PDB entry 8IAJ | electron microscopy, 3.10 A resolution | chains A and B of the 8 polymer chains in the assembly

# Chain A
Protein: chimera of Long chain base biosynthesis protein 1 and Serine palmitoyltransferase 1
Organism: Arabidopsis thaliana
Notes: EC 2.3.1.50
UniProtKB: chimeric construct of Q94IB8, P25045: residues 25-101 from Q94IB8 (LCB1_ARATH) positions 1-77 (UniProt number = residue number - 24); residues 102-558 from P25045 positions 102-558 (same numbers)
Amino-acid sequence (534 residues; numbered 25 to 558; the number before each row is that of its first residue):
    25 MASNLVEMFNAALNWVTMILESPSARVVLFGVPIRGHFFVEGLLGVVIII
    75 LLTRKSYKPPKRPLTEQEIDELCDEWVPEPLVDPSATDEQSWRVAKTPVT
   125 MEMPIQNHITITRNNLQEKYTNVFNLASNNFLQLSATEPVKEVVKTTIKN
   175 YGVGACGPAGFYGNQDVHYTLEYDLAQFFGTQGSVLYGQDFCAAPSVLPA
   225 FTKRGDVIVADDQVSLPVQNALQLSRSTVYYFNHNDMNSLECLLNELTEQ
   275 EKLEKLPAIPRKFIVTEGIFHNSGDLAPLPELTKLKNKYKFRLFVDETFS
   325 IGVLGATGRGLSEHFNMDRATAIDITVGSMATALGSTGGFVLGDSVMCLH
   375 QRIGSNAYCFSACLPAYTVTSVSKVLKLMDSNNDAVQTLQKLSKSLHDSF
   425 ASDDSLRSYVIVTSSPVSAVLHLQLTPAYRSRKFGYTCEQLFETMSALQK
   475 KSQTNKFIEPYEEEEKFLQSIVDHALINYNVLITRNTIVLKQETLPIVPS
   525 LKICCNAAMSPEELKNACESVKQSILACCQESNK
Disordered / not traced: 25-59, 555-558
Small-molecule neighbours: pyridoxal phosphate (PLP): F384, S385, A386
Swiss-Prot annotation at these positions:
  - modified residue: T121 (Phosphothreonine)

# Chain B
Protein: Serine palmitoyltransferase 2
Organism: Saccharomyces cerevisiae
Notes: EC 2.3.1.50
UniProtKB: P40970 (LCB2_YEAST); residue numbers follow UniProt; this construct covers 1-561
Amino-acid sequence (561 residues; each row starts with the number of its first residue):
     1 MSTPANYTRVPLCEPEELPDDIQKENEYGTLDSPGHLYQVKSRHGKPLPE
    51 PVVDTPPYYISLLTYLNYLILIILGHVHDFLGMTFQKNKHLDLLEHDGLA
   101 PWFSNFESFYVRRIKMRIDDCFSRPTTGVPGRFIRCIDRISHNINEYFTY
   151 SGAVYPCMNLSSYNYLGFAQSKGQCTDAALESVDKYSIQSGGPRAQIGTT
   201 DLHIKAEKLVARFIGKEDALVFSMGYGTNANLFNAFLDKKCLVISDELNH
   251 TSIRTGVRLSGAAVRTFKHGDMVGLEKLIREQIVLGQPKTNRPWKKILIC
   301 AEGLFSMEGTLCNLPKLVELKKKYKCYLFIDEAHSIGAMGPTGRGVCEIF
   351 GVDPKDVDILMGTFTKSFGAAGGYIAADQWIIDRLRLDLTTVSYSESMPA
   401 PVLAQTISSLQTISGEICPGQGTERLQRIAFNSRYLRLALQRLGFIVYGV
   451 ADSPVIPLLLYCPSKMPAFSRMMLQRRIAVVVVAYPATPLIESRVRFCMS
   501 ASLTKEDIDYLLRHVSEVGDKLNLKSNSGKSSYDGKRQRWDIEEVIRRTP
   551 EDCKDDKYFVN
Disordered / not traced: 1-6
Small-molecule neighbours:
  - pyridoxal phosphate (PLP): G225, Y226, N229, H250, S252, E302, S306, D331, A333, H334, T363, T365, K366
  - Z1T (N-[(2S,3R,4E)-1,3-dihydroxyoctadec-4-en-2-yl]tetracosanamide): Y65, Y68, L69, I72, I73, H76, V77, F106, Y110, Y485, L490
Swiss-Prot annotation at these positions:
  - modified residue: K366 (N6-(pyridoxal phosphate)lysine)
  - mutagenesis: H334 (H334F: Loss of activity. No effect on interaction with LCB1), K366 (K366T: Loss of activity. No effect on interaction with LCB1)

# Chain A / chain B interface
Residue-residue contacts (171):
  I93(A) - R280(B)
  I93(A) - V284(B)  hydrophobic
  D94(A) - R280(B)  salt bridge
  C97(A) - I283(B)  hydrophobic
  C97(A) - K325(B)  hydrogen bond (backbone-side chain)
  D98(A) - K325(B)  hydrogen bond (backbone-side chain)
  W100(A) - W294(B)  hydrogen bond (side chain-backbone)
  W100(A) - I297(B)  hydrophobic
  W100(A) - Y324(B)
  W100(A) - K325(B)
  P102(A) - K325(B)
  E103(A) - K295(B)  hydrogen bond (backbone-backbone)
  E103(A) - Y327(B)  hydrogen bond (backbone-side chain)
  P104(A) - K296(B)
  P104(A) - Y327(B)
  L105(A) - F236(B)
  L105(A) - K296(B)  hydrogen bond (backbone-side chain)
  L105(A) - Y327(B)  hydrophobic
  L105(A) - D358(B)
  L105(A) - I381(B)  hydrophobic
  V106(A) - W380(B)  hydrophobic
  V106(A) - R384(B)
  D107(A) - R384(B)
  T111(A) - R384(B)
  Q114(A) - R384(B)  hydrogen bond
  Q114(A) - L387(B)
  S115(A) - L387(B)
  V118(A) - R386(B)
  V118(A) - L387(B)  hydrophobic
  T121(A) - R194(B)
  P122(A) - Q196(B)
  V123(A) - T199(B)
  V123(A) - T200(B)
  T124(A) - T199(B)  hydrogen bond (backbone-backbone)
  T124(A) - T200(B)
  T124(A) - D201(B)  hydrogen bond (backbone-backbone)
  M125(A) - D201(B)
  E126(A) - Y186(B)
  E126(A) - D201(B)  hydrogen bond (backbone-side chain)
  M127(A) - Y186(B)
  P128(A) - K185(B)
  P128(A) - Y186(B)
  I129(A) - G191(B)
  I129(A) - I197(B)
  N149(A) - I197(B)
  A151(A) - Q196(B)  hydrogen bond (backbone-side chain)
  A151(A) - I197(B)
  S152(A) - G191(B)
  N153(A) - G191(B)  hydrogen bond (backbone-backbone)
  N153(A) - Q196(B)
  N154(A) - Q189(B)  hydrogen bond
  N154(A) - S190(B)  hydrogen bond (side chain-backbone)
  Q157(A) - Q189(B)
  S159(A) - I188(B)
  K165(A) - V183(B)
  V168(A) - V183(B)  hydrophobic
  V168(A) - I188(B)  hydrophobic
  K169(A) - L180(B)
  K169(A) - V183(B)
  K169(A) - D184(B)  salt bridge
  I172(A) - L180(B)  hydrophobic
  I172(A) - V183(B)  hydrophobic
  K173(A) - S171(B)
  N174(A) - P15(B)
  N174(A) - V129(B)
  Y175(A) - T127(B)
  Y175(A) - G128(B)
  Y175(A) - V129(B)
  Y175(A) - S171(B)
  G176(A) - Q170(B)
  G178(A) - G369(B)
  A179(A) - P130(B)
  C180(A) - S162(B)
  C180(A) - Y163(B)
  C180(A) - A169(B)  hydrophobic
  A183(A) - S123(B)
  G184(A) - F122(B)
  G184(A) - S123(B)  hydrogen bond (backbone-backbone)
  F185(A) - S123(B)  hydrogen bond (backbone-backbone)
  F185(A) - R124(B)  hydrogen bond (backbone-backbone)
  F185(A) - V481(B)  hydrophobic
  F185(A) - R496(B)
  Y186(A) - R124(B)  hydrogen bond
  Y186(A) - T126(B)
  Y186(A) - S161(B)
  Y186(A) - A479(B)
  Y186(A) - V480(B)
  N188(A) - P125(B)
  N188(A) - T126(B)
  Q189(A) - T126(B)
  Q189(A) - T127(B)
  Q189(A) - G128(B)  hydrogen bond (side chain-backbone)
  D190(A) - P11(B)
  D190(A) - L12(B)
  D190(A) - C13(B)  hydrogen bond (side chain-backbone)
  D190(A) - T126(B)
  D190(A) - T127(B)
  Y193(A) - V10(B)  hydrophobic
  T194(A) - L12(B)
  Y197(A) - R9(B)
  Y197(A) - V10(B)
  G212(A) - M224(B)
  Q213(A) - S223(B)  hydrogen bond
  Q213(A) - M224(B)
  Q213(A) - E396(B)
  D214(A) - E396(B)
  F215(A) - N231(B)
  F215(A) - T390(B)
  F215(A) - Y394(B)  hydrophobic
  F215(A) - S395(B)
  C216(A) - M224(B)  hydrophobic
  C216(A) - G227(B)
  F225(A) - W102(B)  hydrophobic
  K227(A) - E107(B)  salt bridge
  L240(A) - T390(B)
  L240(A) - Y394(B)  hydrophobic
  Q247(A) - L259(B)  hydrogen bond (side chain-backbone)
  L248(A) - R258(B)
  R250(A) - R258(B)
  I283(A) - E95(B)
  I283(A) - G98(B)
  I283(A) - L99(B)
  I283(A) - A100(B)
  P284(A) - A100(B)
  R285(A) - P101(B)
  R285(A) - W102(B)  hydrogen bond (side chain-backbone)
  K314(A) - D97(B)
  K314(A) - G98(B)
  K314(A) - L99(B)
  R316(A) - A100(B)  hydrogen bond (side chain-backbone)
  R316(A) - W102(B)
  A355(A) - E396(B)
  G359(A) - Q189(B)
  T361(A) - E396(B)
  T361(A) - P399(B)
  V370(A) - F103(B)  hydrophobic
  H374(A) - F103(B)
  I377(A) - V111(B)  hydrophobic
  N380(A) - Y226(B)
  N380(A) - T251(B)
  N380(A) - T255(B)
  A381(A) - Y226(B)  hydrophobic
  F384(A) - Y226(B)
  F384(A) - H250(B)
  F384(A) - T251(B)
  S385(A) - M224(B)
  A386(A) - T365(B)
  Y391(A) - P399(B)
  Y391(A) - P401(B)
  Y391(A) - V402(B)
  S395(A) - I188(B)
  K475(A) - K240(B)
  S476(A) - D238(B)  hydrogen bond
  S476(A) - K239(B)
  S476(A) - K295(B)  hydrogen bond (backbone-side chain)
  T478(A) - K295(B)  hydrogen bond
  T508(A) - Q196(B)
  T511(A) - A195(B)
  T511(A) - S393(B)
  I512(A) - Y394(B)
  V513(A) - D388(B)
  V513(A) - L389(B)
  V513(A) - S393(B)
  V513(A) - Y394(B)  hydrogen bond (backbone-side chain)
  K515(A) - A235(B)
  K515(A) - D388(B)  salt bridge
  Q516(A) - N234(B)  hydrogen bond
  Q516(A) - A235(B)
  Q516(A) - D388(B)
  Q516(A) - T390(B)
  E517(A) - Y394(B)  hydrogen bond
Interface residues without a listed pair, chain A (115 interface residues in all): E90, L96, P108, A110, R117, V164, V177, G181, P182, G187, V191, N244, A282, F287, F315, D348, I349, G362, D368, M371, P389, K480, L506, K526
Interface residues without a listed pair, chain B (107 interface residues in all): D92, S104, C136, T176, A179, S187, P293, I359, D383, L385, T391, Q405

# Overview
115 residues of chain A and 107 residues of chain B are in contact, with 30 hydrogen bonds and 4 salt bridges.
Polar pairs include D94(A)-R280(B), K169(A)-D184(B) and K227(A)-E107(B). Pyridoxal phosphate is bound between
chain A and chain B. Ligands of chain B: compound Z1T.
Here chain A is chimera of Long chain base biosynthesis protein 1 and Serine palmitoyltransferase 1
(Arabidopsis thaliana) and chain B is Serine palmitoyltransferase 2 (Saccharomyces cerevisiae). Entry 8IAJ
(Cryo-EM structure of the yeast SPT-ORM2 (ORM2-S3A) complex) was determined by electron microscopy (same
publication as 8IAK and 8IAM).
